PDB entry 1IGZ | X-ray diffraction, 2.90 A resolution | chain A

Chain A:
Name: Prostaglandin Endoperoxide H Synthase-1
Source organism: Ovis aries
Notes: EC 1.14.99.1
Chain sequence (576 residues; each row starts with the number of its first residue):
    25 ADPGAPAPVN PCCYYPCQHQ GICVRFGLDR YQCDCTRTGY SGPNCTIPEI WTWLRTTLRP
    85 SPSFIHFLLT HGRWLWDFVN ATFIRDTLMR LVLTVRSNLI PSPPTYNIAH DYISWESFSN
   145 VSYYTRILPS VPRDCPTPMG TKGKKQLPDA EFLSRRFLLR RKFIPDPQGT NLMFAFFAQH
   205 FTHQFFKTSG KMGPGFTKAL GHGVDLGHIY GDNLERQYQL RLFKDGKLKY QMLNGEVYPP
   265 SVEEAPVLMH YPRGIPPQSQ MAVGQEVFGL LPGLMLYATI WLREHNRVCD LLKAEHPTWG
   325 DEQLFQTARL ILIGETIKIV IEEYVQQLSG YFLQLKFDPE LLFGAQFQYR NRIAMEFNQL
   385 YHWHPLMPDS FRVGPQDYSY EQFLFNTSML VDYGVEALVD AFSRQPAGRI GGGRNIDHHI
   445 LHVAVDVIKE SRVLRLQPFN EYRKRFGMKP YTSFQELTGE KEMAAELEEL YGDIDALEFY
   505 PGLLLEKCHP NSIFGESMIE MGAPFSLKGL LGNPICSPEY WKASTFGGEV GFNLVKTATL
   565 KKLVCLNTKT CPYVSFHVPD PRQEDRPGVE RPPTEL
Disordered / not traced: 25-31, 585-600
Disulfides: Cys-36/Cys-47, Cys-37/Cys-159, Cys-41/Cys-57, Cys-59/Cys-69, Cys-569/Cys-575
Glycans and other covalent adducts: glycan linked to Asn-68, Asn-144; N-acetylglucosamine (NAG) linked to Asn-410
Metal / ion sites: protoporphyrin IX containing co Co near His-388 (its only coordinating residue here)
Ligand contacts:
  - beta-D-glucopyranose (BGC): Ser-87, Phe-88, Phe-91
  - protoporphyrin IX containing co (COH): Tyr-148, Ala-199, Gln-203, Thr-206, His-207, Phe-210, Lys-211, Thr-212, Leu-295, Asn-382, Tyr-385, His-386, Trp-387, His-388, Met-391, Leu-408, Ile-444, His-446, Val-447, Asp-450
  - linoleic acid (EIC): Val-116, Arg-120, Phe-205, Phe-209, Val-228, Val-344, Tyr-348, Val-349, Leu-352, Ser-353, Tyr-355, Asn-375, Ile-377, Phe-381, Tyr-385, Trp-387, Phe-518, Ile-523, Gly-526, Ala-527, Ser-530, Leu-531, Gly-533, Leu-534

Overview:
Bound to chain A: beta-D-glucopyranose, protoporphyrin IX containing co and linoleic acid. N-acetylglucosamine
is covalently linked to Asn-68, Asn-144 and Asn-410.
Chain A is Prostaglandin Endoperoxide H Synthase-1 (Ovis aries); the structure, Crystal Structure of Linoleic
acid Bound in the Cyclooxygenase Channel of Prostaglandin Endoperoxide H Synthase-1, was determined by X-ray
diffraction, deposited together with 1IGX.
